Entry 4DTS (X-ray diffraction, 1.96 A resolution); this record covers chains A and T of the 3 polymer chains in the assembly.

# Chain A
Protein: DNA polymerase
From: Enterobacteria phage RB69
Notes: EC 2.7.7.7
UniProt: Q38087 (DPOL_BPR69); residues 1-903 here = UniProt positions 1-903
Amino-acid sequence (903 residues; row label = number of the first residue in the row):
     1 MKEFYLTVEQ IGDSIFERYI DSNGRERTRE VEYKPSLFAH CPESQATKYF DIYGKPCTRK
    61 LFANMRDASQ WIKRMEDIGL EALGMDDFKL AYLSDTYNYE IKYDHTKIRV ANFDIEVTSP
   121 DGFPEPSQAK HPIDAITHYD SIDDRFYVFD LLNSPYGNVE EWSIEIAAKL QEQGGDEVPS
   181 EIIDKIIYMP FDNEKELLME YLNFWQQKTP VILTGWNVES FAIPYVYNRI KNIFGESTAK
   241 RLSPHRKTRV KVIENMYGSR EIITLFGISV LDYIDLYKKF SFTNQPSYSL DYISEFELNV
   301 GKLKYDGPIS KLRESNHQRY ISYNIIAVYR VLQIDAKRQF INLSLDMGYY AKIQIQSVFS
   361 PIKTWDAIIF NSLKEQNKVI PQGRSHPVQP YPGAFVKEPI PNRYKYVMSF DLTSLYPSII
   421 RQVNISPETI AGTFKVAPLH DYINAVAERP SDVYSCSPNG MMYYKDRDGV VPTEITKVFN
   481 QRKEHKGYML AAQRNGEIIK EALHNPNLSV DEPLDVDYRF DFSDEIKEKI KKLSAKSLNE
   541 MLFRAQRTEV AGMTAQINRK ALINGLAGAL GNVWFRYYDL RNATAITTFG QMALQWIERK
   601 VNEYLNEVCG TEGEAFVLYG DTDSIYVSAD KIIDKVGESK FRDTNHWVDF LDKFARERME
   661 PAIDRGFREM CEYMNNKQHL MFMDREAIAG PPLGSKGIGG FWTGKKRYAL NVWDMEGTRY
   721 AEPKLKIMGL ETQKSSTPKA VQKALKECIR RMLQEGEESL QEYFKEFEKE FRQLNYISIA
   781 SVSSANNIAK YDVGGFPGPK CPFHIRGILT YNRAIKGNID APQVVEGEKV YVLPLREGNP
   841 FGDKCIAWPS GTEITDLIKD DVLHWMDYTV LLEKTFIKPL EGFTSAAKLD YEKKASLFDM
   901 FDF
Disordered / not traced: 902-903
Construct notes: engineered mutation Ala222 (Asp in Q38087), Ala327 (Asp in Q38087), Ala561 (Leu in Q38087), Gly565 (Ser in Q38087), Ala567 (Tyr in Q38087)
Curated features (UniProtKB/Swiss-Prot):
  - region: Thr248 to Thr264 (Beta hairpin), Lys705 to Tyr708 (Binding of DNA in B-conformation), Leu897 to Phe903 (Interaction with the polymerase clamp)
  - binding site (Mg(2+)): Asp114, Glu116, Asp411, Leu412, Asp623
  - binding site (substrate): Ser414 to Tyr416, Arg482, Lys560
  - site: Asp621 (Optimization of metal coordination by the polymerase active site), Lys706 (Optimization of metal coordination by the polymerase active site), Asp714 (Essential for viral replication)
  - mutagenesis: Leu415 (L415A/G: Decreases base selectivity by several hundred fold; L415G/F: Increased misinsertion, increased mismatch extension and inefficient proofreading; L415M: No effect on base selectivity), Asp621 (D621A: Drastic decrease in the efficiency of incorporation of dGMP), Lys706 (K706A: Almost complete loss of polymerase activity), Asp714 (D714A: Complete loss of viral replication)
Ion coordination: Ca2+ site 1 near Glu116 (its only coordinating residue here); Ca2+ site 2: Asp411, Leu412, Asp623 (together with 2'-deoxycytidine-5'-triphosphate); Ca2+ site 3: Asp411, Asp623 (together with 2'-deoxycytidine-5'-triphosphate); Ca2+ site 4: Asn505, Asn507, Lys531
Ligand contacts: 2'-deoxycytidine-5'-triphosphate (DCP): Asp411, Leu412, Thr413, Ser414, Leu415, Tyr416, Pro417, Arg482, Lys486, Lys560, Asn564, Thr622, Asp623
What the authors report for this chain:
  - binding site for DNA template (chain T): Ile362, Asn572
  - mutagenesis - L561A/S565G/Y567A: unchanged catalytic activity on correct dNTPs (citing earlier work)

# Chain T
Molecule: DNA template
Sequence (18 nucleotides; each row starts with the number of its first residue):
     1 TCGXGTAAGC AGTCCGCG
Modified residues: 3DR (1',2'-dideoxyribofuranose-5'-phosphate) at position 4

# Chain A / chain T interface
Contacting residue pairs - 46 pairs, chain A then chain T:
  Glu219(A) with DC2(T), hydrogen bond to the base
  Ile253(A) with DC2(T), sugar contact
  Glu254(A) with DC2(T), sugar contact
  Asn255(A) with DC2(T), phosphate contact
  Arg260(A) with DC2(T), salt bridge to the phosphate
  Ile262(A) with DC2(T), base contact
  Asp275(A) with DG3(T), base contact
  Phe359(A) with DG3(T), base contact
  Ser360(A) with DG3(T), phosphate contact; 3DR_4(T), phosphate contact
  Pro361(A) with DG3(T), phosphate contact; 3DR_4(T), phosphate contact
  Ile362(A) with 3DR_4(T), phosphate contact
  Tyr391(A) with DG5(T), hydrogen bond to the phosphate; DT6(T), sugar contact
  Pro392(A) with DT6(T), phosphate contact; DA7(T), phosphate contact
  Gly393(A) with DT6(T), hydrogen bond to the phosphate; DA7(T), hydrogen bond to the phosphate
  Ala394(A) with DA7(T), sugar contact
  Val396(A) with DA7(T), phosphate contact; DA8(T), phosphate contact
  Gly565(A) with 3DR_4(T), sugar contact
  Gly568(A) with 3DR_4(T), sugar contact; DG5(T), sugar contact
  Ala569(A) with 3DR_4(T), sugar contact
  Asn572(A) with 3DR_4(T), hydrogen bond to the phosphate; DG5(T), hydrogen bond to the phosphate
  Lys705(A) with DA8(T), salt bridge to the phosphate; DG9(T), sugar contact
  Lys706(A) with DA7(T), base contact; DA8(T), sugar contact
  Arg707(A) with DG9(T), phosphate contact; DC10(T), salt bridge to the phosphate
  Glu731(A) with DC10(T), sugar contact
  Ser784(A) with DT1(T), hydrogen bond to the base
  Asn786(A) with DT1(T), hydrogen bond to the base
  Pro799(A) with DC14(T), phosphate contact
  Lys800(A) with DT13(T), phosphate contact; DC14(T), hydrogen bond to the phosphate
  Cys801(A) with DT13(T), sugar contact
  Phe803(A) with DG12(T), sugar contact
  Gly827(A) with DT1(T), base contact
  Lys844(A) with DT13(T), salt bridge to the phosphate
  Lys874(A) with DG12(T), salt bridge to the phosphate
  Lys878(A) with DA11(T), salt bridge to the phosphate
Other interface residues (no listed pair), chain A (40 interface residues in all): Lys251, Lys363, Glu398, Gly571, Lys734, Arg806

# Overview
The interface between chain A and chain T involves 40 residues on one side and 14 on the other, with 9
hydrogen bonds and 6 salt bridges. Polar pairs include Glu219(A)-DC2(T), Ser784(A)-DT1(T) and
Asn786(A)-DT1(T). The paper reports a binding site for DNA template (chain T) at Ile362(A) and Asn572(A);
L561A/S565G/Y567A of chain A leave catalytic activity on correct dNTPs unchanged.
Here chain A is DNA polymerase (Enterobacteria phage RB69) and chain T is DNA template. Entry 4DTS (RB69 DNA
Polymerase Ternary Complex with dCTP Opposite an Abasic Site and ddC/dG as the Penultimate ...) was determined
by X-ray diffraction (same publication as 4DTJ, 4DTM, 4DTN, 4DTO, 4DTP, 4DTR, 4DTU and 4DTX).
